PDB entry 9DNE | electron microscopy, 4.00 A resolution | chains A and B of the 9 polymer chains in the assembly

Chain A:
Protein: Pseudosymmetric protein nanocage GI9-F7 A chain
Source organism: synthetic construct
Amino-acid sequence (225 residues; row label = number of the first residue in the row):
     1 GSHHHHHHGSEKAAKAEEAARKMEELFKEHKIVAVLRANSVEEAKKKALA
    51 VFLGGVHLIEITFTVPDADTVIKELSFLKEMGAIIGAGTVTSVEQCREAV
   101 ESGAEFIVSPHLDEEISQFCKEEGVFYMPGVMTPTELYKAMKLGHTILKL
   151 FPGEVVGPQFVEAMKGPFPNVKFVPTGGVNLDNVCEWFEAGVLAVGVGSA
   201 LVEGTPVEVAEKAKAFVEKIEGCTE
Disordered / not traced: 1-19, 224-225
Disulfides: Cys185-Cys223

Chain B:
Protein: Pseudosymmetric protein nanocage GI9-F7 B chain
Source organism: synthetic construct
Amino-acid sequence (205 residues; row label = number of the first residue in the row):
     1 MKMEELFKEHKIVAVLRANSVEEAISKALAVFAGGVHLIEITFTVPDADQ
    51 VIKELEFLKEAGAIIGAGTVTSVEQCREAVESGAEFIVSFHLDEEISQFC
   101 KEEGVFYMPGVMTPTELVKAMKLGHTILKLVPGEVVGPQFVEAMKGPFPN
   151 VKFVPTGGVNLDNVCEWFEAGVLAVGVGSALVEGEPAEVAELAIRFVEKI
   201 RGCTE
Disordered / not traced: 1, 204-205
Disulfides: Cys165-Cys203

Chain A / chain B interface:
Residue-residue contacts (10; chain A residue first):
  Thr133(A) - Met112(B)
  Thr133(A) - Thr113(B)
  Pro134(A) - Phe90(B)
  Pro134(A) - Met112(B)
  Tyr138(A) - Thr71(B)
  Tyr138(A) - His91(B)
  Val156(A) - Val135(B)  hydrophobic
  Gln159(A) - Glu134(B)  hydrogen bond (side chain-backbone)
  Gln159(A) - Val135(B)
  Pro167(A) - Phe90(B)  hydrophobic
Other interface residues (no listed pair), chain A (10 interface residues in all): Met132, Thr135, Phe160, Ala163
Other interface residues (no listed pair), chain B (10 interface residues in all): Thr69, Val131, Pro132

Overview:
The chain A/chain B interface involves 10 residues from each chain; the contacts include 1 hydrogen bond. The
hydrogen-bonded pair is Gln159(A)-Glu134(B).
Chain A is Pseudosymmetric protein nanocage GI9-F7 A chain and chain B is Pseudosymmetric protein nanocage
GI9-F7 B chain, both from synthetic construct; the structure, Pseudosymmetric protein nanocage GI9-F7 (local
refinement), was determined by electron microscopy, deposited together with 9DND.
